Entry 3OD9 (X-ray diffraction, 1.41 A resolution); this record covers chains A and B.

[Chain A (and B)]
Name: Putative exported protein
Organism: Aeromonas hydrophila
Notes: chain B of this document is another copy of the same molecule, construct and numbering; everything in this record applies to it too
Reference sequence: A0KHJ5 (A0KHJ5_AERHH); numbering as in UniProt (aligned over 20-145)
Amino-acid sequence (135 residues; row label = number of the first residue in the row):
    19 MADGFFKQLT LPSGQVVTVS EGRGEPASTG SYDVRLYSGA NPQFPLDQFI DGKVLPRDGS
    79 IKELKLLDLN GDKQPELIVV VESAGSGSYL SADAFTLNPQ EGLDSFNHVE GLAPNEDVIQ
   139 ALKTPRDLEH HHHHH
Disordered / not traced: 19-20, 143-153 (chain B: 19-21, 104-105, 144-153)
Sequence notes: initiating methionine (19); expression tag (146-153)

[Chain A / chain B interface]
Pairs across the interface (42; chain A residue first):
  Asp-21(A) with Arg-41(B), salt bridge
  Gly-22(A) with Arg-41(B)
  Phe-23(A) with Arg-41(B), hydrogen bond (backbone-side chain)
  Phe-24(A) with Arg-41(B)
  Ser-38(A) with Arg-41(B), hydrogen bond; Arg-53(B)
  Gly-40(A) with Arg-53(B)
  Arg-41(A) with Phe-24(B); Leu-64(B)
  Gly-42(A) with Leu-64(B)
  Glu-43(A) with Tyr-55(B), hydrogen bond
  Pro-44(A) with Leu-64(B); Asp-65(B)
  Thr-47(A) with Asp-65(B)
  Gly-48(A) with Phe-67(B)
  Ser-49(A) with Arg-53(B), hydrogen bond; Phe-67(B)
  Tyr-50(A) with Arg-53(B)
  Asp-51(A) with Arg-53(B), salt bridge
  Arg-53(A) with Ser-38(B); Gly-40(B); Ser-49(B), hydrogen bond; Tyr-50(B); Asp-51(B), salt bridge; Val-72(B)
  Tyr-55(A) with Glu-43(B), hydrogen bond
  Leu-64(A) with Arg-41(B); Gly-42(B); Pro-44(B)
  Asp-65(A) with Pro-44(B); Thr-47(B)
  Phe-67(A) with Gly-48(B); Ser-49(B); Val-72(B), hydrophobic
  Gly-70(A) with Val-72(B)
  Lys-71(A) with Val-72(B)
  Val-72(A) with Arg-53(B); Phe-67(B), hydrophobic; Gly-70(B); Lys-71(B); Val-72(B), hydrophobic
  Pro-74(A) with Phe-67(B)
Other interface residues (no listed pair), chain A (26 interface residues in all): Glu-39, Leu-73
Other interface residues (no listed pair), chain B (23 interface residues in all): Glu-39, Leu-73, Pro-74

[In short]
Chain A and chain B form an interface of 26 and 23 residues respectively, with 6 hydrogen bonds and 3 salt
bridges. Among the polar pairs are Asp-21(A)/Arg-41(B), Asp-51(A)/Arg-53(B) and Phe-23(A)/Arg-41(B).
Both chains are Putative exported protein (Aeromonas hydrophila). Entry 3OD9 (Crystal structure of PliI-Ah,
periplasmic lysozyme inhibitor of I-type lysozyme from Aeromonas hydrophyla) was determined by X-ray
diffraction together with 3OE3 from the same study.
